Entry 1I84 (electron crystallography, 20.00 A resolution (very low resolution: no residue pairs are listed; an interface is given only as per-side residue counts)); this record covers chains S and T of the 6 polymer chains in the assembly.

== Chain S ==
Molecule: Smooth muscle myosin heavy chain
Organism: Gallus gallus
Notes: EC 3.6.1.32; fragment: meromyosin subfragment. s1 and s2 fragments.
UniProtKB: P10587 (MYSG_CHICK); residues 2-1175 here correspond to UniProt positions 1-1174 (UniProt number = residue number - 1)
Amino-acid sequence (1184 residues; numbered 2 to 1185; the number before each row is that of its first residue):
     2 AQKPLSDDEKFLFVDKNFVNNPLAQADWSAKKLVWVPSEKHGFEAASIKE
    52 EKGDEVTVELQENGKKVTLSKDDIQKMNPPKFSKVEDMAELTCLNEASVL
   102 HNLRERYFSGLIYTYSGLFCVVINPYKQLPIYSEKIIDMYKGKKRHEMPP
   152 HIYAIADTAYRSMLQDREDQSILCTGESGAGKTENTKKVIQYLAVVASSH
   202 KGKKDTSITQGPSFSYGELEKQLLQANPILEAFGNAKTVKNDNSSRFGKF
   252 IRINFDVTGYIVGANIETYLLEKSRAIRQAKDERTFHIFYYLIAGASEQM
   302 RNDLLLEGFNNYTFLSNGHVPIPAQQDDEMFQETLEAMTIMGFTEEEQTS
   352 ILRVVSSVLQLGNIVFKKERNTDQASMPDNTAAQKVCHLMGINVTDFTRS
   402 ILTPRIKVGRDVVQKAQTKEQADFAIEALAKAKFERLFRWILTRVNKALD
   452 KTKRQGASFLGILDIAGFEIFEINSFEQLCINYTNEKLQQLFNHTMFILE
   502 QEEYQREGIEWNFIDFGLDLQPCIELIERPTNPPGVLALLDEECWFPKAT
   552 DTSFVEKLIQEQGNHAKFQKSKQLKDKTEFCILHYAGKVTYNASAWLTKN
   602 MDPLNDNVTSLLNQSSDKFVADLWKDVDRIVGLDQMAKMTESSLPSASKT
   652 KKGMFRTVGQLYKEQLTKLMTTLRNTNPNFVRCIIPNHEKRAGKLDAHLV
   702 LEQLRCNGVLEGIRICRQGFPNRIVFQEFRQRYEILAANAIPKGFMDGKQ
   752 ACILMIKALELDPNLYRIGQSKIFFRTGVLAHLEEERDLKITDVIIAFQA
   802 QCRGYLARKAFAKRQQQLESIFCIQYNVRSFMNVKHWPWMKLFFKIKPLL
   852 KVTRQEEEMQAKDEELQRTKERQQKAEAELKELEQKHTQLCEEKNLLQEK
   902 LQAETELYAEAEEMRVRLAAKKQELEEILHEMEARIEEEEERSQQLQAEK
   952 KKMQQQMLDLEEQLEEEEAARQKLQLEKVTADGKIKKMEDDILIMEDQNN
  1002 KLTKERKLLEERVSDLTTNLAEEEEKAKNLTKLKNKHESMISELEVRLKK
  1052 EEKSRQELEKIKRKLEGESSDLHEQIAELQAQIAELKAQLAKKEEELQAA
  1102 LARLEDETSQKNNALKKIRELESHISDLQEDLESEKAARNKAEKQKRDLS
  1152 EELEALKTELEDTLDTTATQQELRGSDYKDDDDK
Unresolved in the structure: 205-210, 452-457, 635-655, 944-1185
Modified / non-standard residues: Lys836, Lys842, Lys846, Lys848 (n-dimethyl-lysine; MLY)
Construct notes: expression tag (1176-1185)

== Chain T ==
Molecule: Smooth muscle myosin essential light chain
Organism: Gallus gallus
Notes: fragment: s1 fragment
Amino-acid sequence (150 residues; row label = number of the first residue in the row):
     1 CDFSEEQTAEFKEAFQLFDRTGDGKILYSQCGDVMRALGQNPTNAEVMKV
    51 LGNPKSDEMNLKTLKFEQFLPMMQTIAKNKDQGCFEDYVEGLRVFDKEGN
   101 GTVMGAEIRHVLVTLGEKMTEEEVEQLVAGHEDSNGCINYEELVRMVLSG
Unresolved in the structure: 1-2

== Interface between chain S and chain T ==
At this resolution (20 A) residue pairs are not listed: 19 residues of chain S and 32 of chain T lie at the interface.

== Overview ==
The interface between chain S and chain T involves 19 residues on one side and 32 on the other.
Here chain S is Smooth muscle myosin heavy chain and chain T is Smooth muscle myosin essential light chain,
both from Gallus gallus. Entry 1I84 (Cryo-EM structure of the heavy meromyosin subfragment of chicken gizzard
smooth muscle myosin with regulatory light ...) was determined by electron crystallography.
